Entry 7ZLR (X-ray diffraction, 2.01 A resolution); this record covers chains A and C of the 3 polymer chains in the assembly.

# Chain A
Molecule: Suppressor of cytokine signaling 2
From: Homo sapiens
Reference sequence: O14508 (SOCS2_HUMAN); residues 32-198 here = UniProt positions 32-198
Sequence (169 residues; row label = number of the first residue in the row):
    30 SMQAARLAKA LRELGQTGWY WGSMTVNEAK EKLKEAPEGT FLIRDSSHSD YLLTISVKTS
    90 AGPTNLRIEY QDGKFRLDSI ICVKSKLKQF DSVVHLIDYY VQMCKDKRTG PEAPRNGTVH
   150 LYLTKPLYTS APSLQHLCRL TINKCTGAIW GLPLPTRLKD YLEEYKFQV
Sequence notes: expression tag (30-31)
Residues lining bound ligands: JH9 ([4-[(2S)-3-[(4-fluoranyl-3-prop-2-enyl-phenyl)methylamino]-2-[2-(4-fluorophenyl)ethanoylamino]-3-oxidanylidene-propyl]phenyl] dihydrogen phosphate): Val55, Asn56, Lys59, Arg73, Asp74, Ser75, Ser76, His77, Thr83, Val86, Thr88, Pro92, Thr93, Asn94, Leu95, Arg96, Ile110, His149, Leu150, Tyr151
Curated features (UniProtKB/Swiss-Prot):
  - modified residue: Ser52 (Phosphoserine)
  - cross-link: Lys173 (Glycyl lysine isopeptide (Lys-Gly) (interchain with G-Cter in ubiquitin))
  - natural variant: Ser52 (S52N: Increased protein half-life), Asn94 (N94D: Decreased ability to bind phosphorylated substrates), Arg96 (R96L: Decreased ability to bind phosphorylated substrates), Leu106 (L106V: Does not affect ability to bind phosphorylated substrates), Cys133 (C133Y: Does not affect ability to bind phosphorylated substrates)
  - mutagenesis: Arg73 (R73E: Impaired ability to mediate ubiquitination of GHR), Lys87 (K87R: No effect on protein half-life), Lys154 (K154R: No effect on protein half-life), Leu163 (L163P: Abolished interaction with ELOB and ELOC, preventing formation of the ECS(SOCS2) complex), Cys167 (C167F: Abolished interaction with ELOB and ELOC, preventing formation of the ECS(SOCS2) complex), Lys173 (K173R: Increased protein half-life)

# Chain C
Molecule: Elongin-C
From: Homo sapiens
Reference sequence: Q15369 (ELOC_HUMAN); numbering as in UniProt (aligned over 17-112)
Sequence (97 residues; each row starts with the number of its first residue):
    16 MMYVKLISSD GHEFIVKREH ALTSGTIKAM LSGPGQFAEN ETNEVNFREI PSHVLSKVCM
    76 YFTYKVRYTN SSTEIPEFPI APEIALELLM AANFLDC
Not modelled in the structure: 16, 49-56
Sequence notes: initiating methionine (16)

# Chain A / chain C interface
Residue-residue contacts (37):
  Trp50(A) - Ser86(C)
  Lys61(A) - Ser86(C)  hydrogen bond (side chain-backbone)
  Pro66(A) - Glu89(C)
  Lys154(A) - Ile90(C)
  Leu156(A) - Glu89(C)
  Tyr157(A) - Ile90(C)
  Thr158(A) - Ser86(C)
  Ser159(A) - Tyr83(C)
  Ser159(A) - Thr84(C)  hydrogen bond (side chain-backbone)
  Ser159(A) - Ile90(C)
  Ala160(A) - Tyr79(C)  hydrophobic
  Ala160(A) - Tyr83(C)  hydrogen bond (backbone-backbone)
  Ala160(A) - Ile90(C)
  Pro161(A) - Tyr76(C)  hydrogen bond (backbone-side chain)
  Ser162(A) - Tyr76(C)
  Ser162(A) - Cys112(C)
  Leu163(A) - Tyr76(C)  hydrogen bond (backbone-side chain)
  Leu163(A) - Ala107(C)  hydrophobic
  Leu163(A) - Cys112(C)  hydrogen bond (backbone-backbone)
  Gln164(A) - Leu104(C)
  Gln164(A) - Ala107(C)
  Gln164(A) - Asn108(C)  hydrogen bond
  Gln164(A) - Cys112(C)  hydrogen bond (backbone-backbone)
  Leu166(A) - Phe93(C)  hydrophobic
  Leu166(A) - Ile95(C)
  Cys167(A) - Ile95(C)
  Cys167(A) - Leu103(C)  hydrophobic
  Cys167(A) - Leu104(C)
  Thr170(A) - Ile95(C)
  Thr170(A) - Ala100(C)
  Ile171(A) - Leu101(C)  hydrophobic
  Ile171(A) - Leu104(C)  hydrophobic
  Cys174(A) - Pro97(C)  hydrophobic
  Pro182(A) - Leu101(C)  hydrophobic
  Leu183(A) - Leu101(C)  hydrophobic
  Leu187(A) - Met105(C)  hydrophobic
  Leu187(A) - Asn108(C)
Other interface residues (no listed pair), chain A (27 interface residues in all): Ala65, Thr69, Leu181, Pro184, Tyr190, Leu191
Other interface residues (no listed pair), chain C (22 interface residues in all): Val73, Lys80, Asn85, Ser87

# Summary
27 residues of chain A face 22 of chain C across their interface; the contacts include 8 hydrogen bonds. Polar
pairs include Lys61(A)-Ser86(C), Ser159(A)-Thr84(C) and Pro161(A)-Tyr76(C). Bound to chain A: compound JH9.
From UniProt: 6 mutagenesis sites on chain A.
Chain A is Suppressor of cytokine signaling 2 and chain C is Elongin-C, both from Homo sapiens; the structure,
Crystal structure of SOCS2:ElonginB:ElonginC in complex with compound 13, was determined by X-ray diffraction
together with 7ZLM, 7ZLN, 7ZLO, 7ZLP and 7ZLS from the same study.
